Entry 4TRQ (X-ray diffraction, 3.10 A resolution); this record covers chains B and E of the 6 polymer chains in the assembly.

== Chain B (and E) ==
Protein: Nuclear mRNA export protein THP1
From: Saccharomyces cerevisiae
Notes: chain E of this document is another copy of the same molecule, construct and numbering; everything in this record applies to it too
UniProt: Q08231 (THP1_YEAST); residues 170-455 here = UniProt positions 170-455
Sequence (286 residues; row label = number of the first residue in the row):
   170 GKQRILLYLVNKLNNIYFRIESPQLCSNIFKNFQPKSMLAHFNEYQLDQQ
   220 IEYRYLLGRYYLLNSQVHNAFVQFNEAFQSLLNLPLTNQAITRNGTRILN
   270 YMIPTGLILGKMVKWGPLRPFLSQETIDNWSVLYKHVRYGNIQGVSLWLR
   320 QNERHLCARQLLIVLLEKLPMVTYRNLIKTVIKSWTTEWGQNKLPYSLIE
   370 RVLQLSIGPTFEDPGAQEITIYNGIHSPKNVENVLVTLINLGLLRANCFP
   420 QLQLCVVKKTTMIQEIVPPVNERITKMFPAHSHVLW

== Chain B / chain E interface ==
Pairs across the interface (28; chain B residue first):
  Q172(B) with I185(E); R188(E)
  I174(B) with I185(E), hydrophobic
  L178(B) with K181(E); L182(E); I185(E), hydrophobic
  K181(B) with L178(E)
  L182(B) with L178(E), hydrophobic
  I185(B) with Q172(E); I174(E), hydrophobic; L175(E), hydrophobic; L178(E), hydrophobic
  Y186(B) with L175(E), hydrophobic; N201(E)
  R188(B) with K171(E), hydrogen bond (side chain-backbone)
  I189(B) with Q172(E)
  L194(B) with N201(E), hydrogen bond (backbone-side chain); P204(E), hydrophobic; M207(E), hydrophobic
  N197(B) with N197(E); N201(E), hydrogen bond
  I198(B) with I198(E), hydrophobic; N201(E)
  N201(B) with Y186(E), hydrogen bond; L194(E), hydrogen bond (side chain-backbone); N197(E), hydrogen bond; I198(E)
  M207(B) with L194(E), hydrophobic
Other interface residues (no listed pair), chain B (17 interface residues in all): L175, V179, P204
Other interface residues (no listed pair), chain E (17 interface residues in all): V179

== Summary ==
The chain B/chain E interface involves 17 residues from each chain, with 6 hydrogen bonds. Polar contacts
include R188(B)-K171(E), L194(B)-N201(E) and N197(B)-N201(E).
Both chains are Nuclear mRNA export protein THP1 (Saccharomyces cerevisiae). Entry 4TRQ (Crystal structure of
Sac3/Thp1/Sem1) was determined by X-ray diffraction.
